Entry 9F2E (X-ray diffraction, 2.02 A resolution); this record covers chain A.

[Chain A]
Protein: Carbonic anhydrase 2
Source organism: Homo sapiens
Notes: EC 4.2.1.1, 4.2.1.69
Reference sequence: P00918 (CAH2_HUMAN); numbering as in UniProt (aligned over 1-260)
Amino-acid sequence (260 residues; row label = number of the first residue in the row):
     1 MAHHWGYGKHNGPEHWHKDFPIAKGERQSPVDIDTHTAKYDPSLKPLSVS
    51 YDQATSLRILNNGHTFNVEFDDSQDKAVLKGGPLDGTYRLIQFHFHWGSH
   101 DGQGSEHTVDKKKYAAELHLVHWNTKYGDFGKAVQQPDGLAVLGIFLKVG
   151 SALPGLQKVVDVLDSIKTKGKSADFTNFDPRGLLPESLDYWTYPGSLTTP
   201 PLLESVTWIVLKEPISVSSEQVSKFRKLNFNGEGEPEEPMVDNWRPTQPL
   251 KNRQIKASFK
Disordered / not traced: 1, 260
Differences from the reference sequence: engineered mutation Ala2 (Ser in P00918), Thr65 (Ala in P00918), His100 (Leu in P00918), Leu153 (Lys in P00918), Ser205 (Cys in P00918), Ser223 (Leu in P00918), Pro239 (Leu in P00918), Thr247 (Ala in P00918)
Curated features (UniProtKB/Swiss-Prot):
  - active site: His64 (Proton donor/acceptor)
  - binding site (Zn(2+)): His94, His96, His119
  - binding site (substrate): Thr198, Thr199
  - site: Tyr7 (Fine-tunes the proton-transfer properties of H-64), Asn62 (Fine-tunes the proton-transfer properties of H-64), Asn67 (Fine-tunes the proton-transfer properties of H-64), Gln92 (Involved in the binding of some activators, including histamine and L-histidine)
  - modified residue (Phosphoserine): Ser165, Ser172
  - natural variant: Lys18 (K18E: In Jogjakarta), Gln92 (Q92P: In OPTB3), His94 (H94Y: In OPTB3 loss of activity), His107 (H107Y: In OPTB3), Gly144 (G144R: In OPTB3), Pro236 (P236H: In Melbourne)
  - mutagenesis: Trp5 (W5A: Impaired activity, not rescued by 4-methylimidazole (4-MI); when associated with W-64), Tyr7 (Y7F: Enhanced activity; Y7H: Reduced proton transfer rate), Asn62 (N62A: Reduced activity; N62D: Strongly reduced activity; N62H: Reduced proton transfer; when associated with A-64; N62L: Reduced activity; N62T: Reduced activity; N62V: Reduced activity), His64 (H64A: Reduced CO(2) hydrase activity, rescued by 4-methylimidazole (4-MI). Reduced proton transfer; when associated with H-62. Enhanced proton transfer; when associated with H-67 ...), Asn67 (N67H: Enhanced proton transfer; when associated with A-64; N67L: Reduced activity ...), His94 (H94C/D/E/N/Q: Strongly reduced CO(2) hydrase and p-nitrophenyl acetate esterase activities, impaired stability of zinc binding), Glu106 (E106A/Q: Strongly reduced CO(2) hydrase activity; E106D: Normal CO(2) hydrase activity), Glu117 (E117Q: Strongly reduced activity and sulfonamide affinity), His119 (H119D/N/Q: Reduced activity; H119E: Strongly reduced activity), Val121 (V121A/G/I/L/S: Reduced CO(2) hydrase and p-nitrophenyl acetate esterase activities; V121K/R: Strongly reduced CO(2) hydrase and p-nitrophenyl acetate esterase activities), Val142 (V142F/Y: Strongly impaired activity; V142G: Weakly impaired activity; V142H: Impaired activity), Leu197 (L197A: Reduced CO(2) hydrase activity; L197E/H/R: Strongly reduced CO(2) hydrase activity; L197F: Normal activity), 3 further mutagenesis entries in UniProt
Metal / ion sites: Zn2+ site 1: His3, His15, Asp19; Fe ion near His17 (its only coordinating residue here); Zn2+ site 2: His94, His96, His119 (together with A1H9O)
Residues lining bound ligands: A1H9O (4,4,7,10,10-pentamethyl-3,6,8,11-tetrakis(oxidanylidene)-N-[2-(4-sulfamoylphenyl)ethyl]-2,5,7,9,12-pentazabicyclo[11.4.0]heptadeca-1(13),14,16-triene-15-carboxamide containing iron): Asn67, Ile91, Gln92, His94, His96, Glu106, His119, Val121, Asp129, Phe130, Gly131, Val142, Ser196, Leu197, Thr198, Thr199, Trp208

[Overview]
Ligands of chain A: compound A1H9O. His3, His15 and Asp19 coordinate Zn2+ site 1. His94, His96 and His119 form
the Zn2+ site 2. From UniProt: active-site residue His64, 3 Zn2+-binding residues, substrate-binding residues
Thr198 and Thr199 and 15 mutagenesis sites.
Chain A is Carbonic anhydrase 2 (Homo sapiens); the structure, Carbonic anhydrase II variant with bound iron
complex in space group C2 (ArPase), was determined by X-ray diffraction, deposited together with 9F15 and
9F2F.
